Entry 7ZLA (electron microscopy, 3.99 A resolution); this record covers chains B and D of the 4 polymer chains in the assembly.

[Chain B]
Molecule: PLP-dependent aminotransferase family protein
Organism: Alkalihalobacillus clausii
Reference sequence: A0A268NVG2 (A0A268NVG2_ALKCL); residues 1-464 here = UniProt positions 1-464
Chain sequence (478 residues; row label = number of the first residue in the row):
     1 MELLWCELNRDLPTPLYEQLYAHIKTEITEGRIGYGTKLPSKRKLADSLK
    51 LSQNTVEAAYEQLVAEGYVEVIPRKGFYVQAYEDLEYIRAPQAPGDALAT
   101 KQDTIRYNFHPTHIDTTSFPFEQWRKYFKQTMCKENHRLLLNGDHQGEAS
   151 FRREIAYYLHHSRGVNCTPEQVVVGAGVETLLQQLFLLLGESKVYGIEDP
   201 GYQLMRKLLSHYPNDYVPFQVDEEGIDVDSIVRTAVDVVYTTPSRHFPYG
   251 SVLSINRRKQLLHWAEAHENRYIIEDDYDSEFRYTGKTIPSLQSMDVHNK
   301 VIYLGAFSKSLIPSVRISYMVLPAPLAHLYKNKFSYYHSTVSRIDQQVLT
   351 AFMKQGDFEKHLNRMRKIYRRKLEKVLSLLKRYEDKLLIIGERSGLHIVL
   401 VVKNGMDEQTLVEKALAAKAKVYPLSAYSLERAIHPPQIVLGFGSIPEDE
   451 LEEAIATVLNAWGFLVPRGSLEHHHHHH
Disordered / not traced: 1-6, 465-478
Differences from the reference sequence: conflict Gln92 (Lys in A0A268NVG2), Glu191 (Ala in A0A268NVG2), Ser192 (Asn in A0A268NVG2), Leu388 (Ser in A0A268NVG2); expression tag (465-478)
Modified positions: Lys309 ((2S)-2-amino-6-[[3-hydroxy-2-methyl-5-(phosphonooxymethyl)pyridin-4-yl]methylideneamino]hexanoic acid; LLP)
What the authors report for this chain:
  - contacts within the chain: Lys101-Asn108
  - self-association interface (contacts with another copy of this molecule); pairs are residue here / residue on that copy: Tyr68-Ile255
  - binding site for the 48-nt DNA strand: Arg43, Lys75
  - mutagenesis - K126Q/K129Q, K360Q/R364Q, R370Q/R371Q: decreased binding to the 48-nt DNA strand
  - mutagenesis - K126Q/K129Q: abolished binding to bent fragment

[Chain D]
Molecule: 48-nt DNA strand
Sequence (48 nucleotides; numbered 1 to 48; the number before each row is that of its first residue):
     1 AACTGACCACATTGTAAGTGTCAGTTTTTAAGAAAATGATGAGGTCAG
Disordered / not traced: 1-2

[Chain B / chain D interface]
Residue-residue contacts - 20 pairs, chain B then chain D:
  Arg10(B) - DA39(D)  hydrogen bond to the phosphate
  Arg10(B) - DT40(D)  salt bridge to the phosphate
  Pro15(B) - DG38(D)  sugar contact
  Pro15(B) - DA39(D)  phosphate contact
  Leu16(B) - DA39(D)  hydrogen bond to the phosphate
  Tyr17(B) - DG38(D)  sugar contact
  Tyr17(B) - DA39(D)  phosphate contact
  Arg43(B) - DG43(D)  hydrogen bond to the base
  Arg43(B) - DG44(D)  base contact
  Leu51(B) - DT40(D)  phosphate contact
  Ser52(B) - DT40(D)  phosphate contact
  Ser52(B) - DG41(D)  base contact
  Gln53(B) - DA42(D)  base contact
  Gln53(B) - DG43(D)  hydrogen bond to the base
  Asn54(B) - DT40(D)  base contact
  Asn54(B) - DG41(D)  hydrogen bond to the base
  Thr55(B) - DA39(D)  sugar contact
  Thr55(B) - DT40(D)  phosphate contact
  Arg74(B) - DC46(D)  hydrogen bond to the base
  Arg74(B) - DA47(D)  sugar contact
Interface residues without a listed pair, chain B (12 interface residues in all): Arg364
Interface residues without a listed pair, chain D (11 interface residues in all): DA17, DT45

[Summary]
The interface between chain B and chain D involves 12 residues on one side and 11 on the other; the contacts
include 6 hydrogen bonds and 1 salt bridge. Polar pairs include Arg43(B)-DG43(D), Gln53(B)-DG43(D) and
Asn54(B)-DG41(D). The paper reports a binding site for the 48-nt DNA strand at Arg43(B) and Lys75(B);
K126Q/K129Q, K360Q/R364Q and R370Q/R371Q of chain B reduce binding to the 48-nt DNA strand.
Here chain B is PLP-dependent aminotransferase family protein (Alkalihalobacillus clausii) and chain D is a
48-nt DNA strand. Entry 7ZLA (Cryo-EM structure of holo-PdxR from Bacillus clausii bound to its target DNA in
the half-closed conformation) was determined by electron microscopy, deposited together with 7ZN5, 7ZPA, 7ZTH
and 7PQ9.
